Entry 8EH8 (electron microscopy, 3.40 A resolution); this record covers chains H and J of the 8 polymer chains in the assembly.

# Chain H
Molecule: DNA-directed RNA polymerase subunit alpha
From: Escherichia coli
Notes: EC 2.7.7.6
Reference sequence: P0A7Z6 (RPOA_ECO57); residues 1-234 here = UniProt positions 1-234
Chain sequence (239 residues; numbered 1 to 239; the number before each row is that of its first residue):
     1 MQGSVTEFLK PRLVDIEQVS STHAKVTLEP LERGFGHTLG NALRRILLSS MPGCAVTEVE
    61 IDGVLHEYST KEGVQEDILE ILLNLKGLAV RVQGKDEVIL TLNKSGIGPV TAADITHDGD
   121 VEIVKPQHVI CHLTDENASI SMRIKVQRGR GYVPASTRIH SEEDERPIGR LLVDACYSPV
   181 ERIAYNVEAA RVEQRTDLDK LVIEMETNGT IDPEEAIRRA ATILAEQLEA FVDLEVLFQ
Unresolved in the structure: 1-4, 159-169, 235-239
Construct notes: expression tag (235-239)

# Chain J
Molecule: DNA-directed RNA polymerase subunit beta'
From: Escherichia coli
Notes: EC 2.7.7.6
Reference sequence: C3SIA2 (C3SIA2_ECOLX); numbering as in UniProt (aligned over 2-1407)
Chain sequence (1407 residues; row label = number of the first residue in the row):
     1 VKDLLKFLKA QTKTEEFDAI KIALASPDMI RSWSFGEVKK PETINYRTFK PERDGLFCAR
    61 IFGPVKDYEC LCGKYKRLKH RGVICEKCGV EVTQTKVRRE RMGHIELASP TAHIWFLKSL
   121 PSRIGLLLDM PLRDIERVLY FESYVVIEGG MTNLERQQIL TEEQYLDALE EFGDEFDAKM
   181 GAEAIQALLK SMDLEQECEQ LREELNETNS ETKRKKLTKR IKLLEAFVQS GNKPEWMILT
   241 VLPVLPPDLR PLVPLDGGRF ATSDLNDLYR RVINRNNRLK RLLDLAAPDI IVRNEKRMLQ
   301 EAVDALLDNG RRGRAITGSN KRPLKSLADM IKGKQGRFRQ NLLGKRVDYS GRSVITVGPY
   361 LRLHQCGLPK KMALELFKPF IYGKLELRGL ATTIKAAKKM VEREEAVVWD ILDEVIREHP
   421 VLLNRAPTLH RLGIQAFEPV LIEGKAIQLH PLVCAAYNAD FDGDQMAVHV PLTLEAQLEA
   481 RALMMSTNNI LSPANGEPII VPSQDVVLGL YYMTRDCVNA KGEGMVLTGP KEAERLYRSG
   541 LASLHARVKV RITEYEKDAN GELVAKTSLK DTTVGRAILW MIVPKGLPYS IVNQALGKKA
   601 ISKMLNTCYR ILGLKPTVIF ADQIMYTGFA YAARSGASVG IDDMVIPEKK HEIISEAEAE
   661 VAEIQEQFQS GLVTAGERYN KVIDIWAAAN DRVSKAMMDN LQTETVINRD GQEEKQVSFN
   721 SIYMMADSGA RGSAAQIRQL AGMRGLMAKP DGSIIETPIT ANFREGLNVL QYFISTHGAR
   781 KGLADTALKT ANSGYLTRRL VDVAQDLVVT EDDCGTHEGI MMTPVIEGGD VKEPLRDRVL
   841 GRVTAEDVLK PGTADILVPR NTLLHEQWCD LLEENSVDAV KVRSVVSCDT DFGVCAHCYG
   901 RDLARGHIIN KGEAIGVIAA QSIGEPGTQL TMRTFHIGGA ASRAAAESSI QVKNKGSIKL
   961 SNVKSVVNSS GKLVITSRNT ELKLIDEFGR TKESYKVPYG AVLAKGDGEQ VAGGETVANW
  1021 DPHTMPVITE VSGFVRFTDM IDGQTITRQT DELTGLSSLV VLDSAERTAG GKDLRPALKI
  1081 VDAQGNDVLI PGTDMPAQYF LPGKAIVQLE DGVQISSGDT LARIPQESGG TKDITGGLPR
  1141 VADLFEARRP KEPAILAEIS GIVSFGKETK GKRRLVITPV DGSDPYEEMI PKWRQLNVFE
  1201 GERVERGDVI SDGPEAPHDI LRLRGVHAVT RYIVNEVQDV YRLQGVKIND KHIEVIVRQM
  1261 LRKATIVNAG SSDFLEGEQV EYSRVKIANR ELEANGKVGA TYSRDLLGIT KASLATESFI
  1321 SAASFQETTR VLTEAAVAGK RDELRGLKEN VIVGRLIPAG TGYAYHQDRM RRRAAGEAPA
  1381 APQVTAEDAS ASLAELLNAG LGGSDNE
Unresolved in the structure: 1-15, 1374-1407
Construct notes: expression tag (1)
Metal / ion sites: Zn2+ site 1: C70, C72, C85, C88; Mg2+: D460, D462 (shared with 2 residues of chain R); Zn2+ site 2: C814, C888, C895, C898

# How chain H and chain J interact
Contacting residue pairs (30; chain H residue first):
  R44(H) - R538(J)
  L48(H) - R535(J)
  L48(H) - R538(J)
  L48(H) - S539(J)
  L79(H) - V526(J)  hydrophobic
  L79(H) - K549(J)
  E80(H) - R551(J)  salt bridge
  L83(H) - V526(J)
  L83(H) - L527(J)
  L83(H) - T528(J)
  L83(H) - R551(J)
  L83(H) - L569(J)  hydrophobic
  N84(H) - R551(J)
  K86(H) - V526(J)
  K86(H) - L527(J)
  K86(H) - E532(J)  salt bridge
  Y152(H) - E532(J)  hydrogen bond
  Y152(H) - R535(J)
  Y152(H) - L536(J)  hydrophobic
  Y152(H) - L541(J)
  P154(H) - L541(J)  hydrophobic
  D174(H) - V526(J)
  C176(H) - E532(J)
  C176(H) - R535(J)
  E181(H) - K531(J)
  E181(H) - R535(J)  hydrogen bond (backbone-side chain)
  R182(H) - E534(J)  salt bridge
  R182(H) - M581(J)
  T196(H) - E443(J)
  E206(H) - K531(J)  salt bridge
Also at the interface, not in a pair above, chain H (17 interface residues in all): V180, A184
Also at the interface, not in a pair above, chain J (17 interface residues in all): M525

# In short
The chain H/chain J interface involves 17 residues from each chain; the contacts include 2 hydrogen bonds and
4 salt bridges. Polar pairs include E80(H)-R551(J), K86(H)-E532(J) and R182(H)-E534(J). D460(J) and D462(J)
form the Mg2+ site.
Here chain H is DNA-directed RNA polymerase subunit alpha and chain J is DNA-directed RNA polymerase subunit
beta', both from Escherichia coli. Entry 8EH8 (Cryo-EM structure of his-elemental paused elongation complex
with a folded TL and a rotated RH-FL (1)) was determined by electron microscopy, deposited together with 8EG7,
8EG8, 8EGB, 8EH9, 8EHA, 8EHF and 8EHI.
